Entry 6N9U (electron microscopy, 3.70 A resolution); this record covers chains E and T of the 5 polymer chains in the assembly.

== Chain E ==
Protein: DNA primase/helicase
Organism: Enterobacteria phage T7
Notes: EC 2.7.7.-, 3.6.4.12
Reference sequence: P03692 (PRIM_BPT7); residue numbers follow UniProt; this construct covers 1-566
Chain sequence (566 residues; numbered 1 to 566; the number before each row is that of its first residue):
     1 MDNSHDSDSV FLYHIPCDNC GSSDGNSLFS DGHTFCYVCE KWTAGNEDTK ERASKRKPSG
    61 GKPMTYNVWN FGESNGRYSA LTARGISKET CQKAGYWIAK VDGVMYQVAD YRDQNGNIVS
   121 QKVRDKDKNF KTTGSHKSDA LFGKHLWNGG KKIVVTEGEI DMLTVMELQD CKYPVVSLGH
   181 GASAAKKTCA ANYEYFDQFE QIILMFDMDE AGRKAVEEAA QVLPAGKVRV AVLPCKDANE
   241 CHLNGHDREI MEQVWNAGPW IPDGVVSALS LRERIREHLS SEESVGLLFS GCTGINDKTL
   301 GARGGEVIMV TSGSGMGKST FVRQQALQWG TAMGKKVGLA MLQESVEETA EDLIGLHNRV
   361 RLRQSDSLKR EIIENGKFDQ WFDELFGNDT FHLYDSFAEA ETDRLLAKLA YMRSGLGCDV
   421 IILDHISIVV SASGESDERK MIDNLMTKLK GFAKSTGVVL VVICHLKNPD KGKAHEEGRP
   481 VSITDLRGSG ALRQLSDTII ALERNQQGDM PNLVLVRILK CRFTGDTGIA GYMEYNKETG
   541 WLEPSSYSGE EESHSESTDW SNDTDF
Disordered / not traced: 1-9, 45-63, 209-218, 261-566
Construct notes: engineered mutation Gln343 (Glu in P03692)
Ion coordination: Zn2+: Cys17, Cys20, Cys36, Cys39
Swiss-Prot annotation at these positions:
  - zinc finger: Cys17 to Cys39 (C4-like)
  - region: Glu550 to Phe566 (Binding to viral DNA polymerase)
  - binding site (Zn(2+)): Cys17, Cys20, Cys36, Cys39
  - binding site (Mg(2+)): Glu157, Asp207, Asp237
  - binding site (ATP): Ser312 to Ser319
  - site (dTTP/dATP binding): Arg361, His465, Arg504, Arg522, Tyr535
Reported in the primary citation:
  - binding site for the 6-nt RNA strand: His14, Tyr37
  - binding site for the 44-nt DNA strand (chain T): His33
  - specificity-determining residues: His33 (citing earlier work)
  - mutagenesis - E343Q: abolished catalytic activity (citing earlier work)

== Chain T ==
Molecule: 44-nt DNA strand
Sequence (44 nucleotides; each row starts with the number of its first residue):
  1999 TTTTTAGCTG GTCATTTTTT TTTTTTTTTT TTTTTTTTTT TTTT
Disordered / not traced: 1999-2001, 2014-2042

== Interface between chain E and chain T ==
Contacting residue pairs (8; chain E residue first):
  His14(E) with DT2010(T), base contact
  Phe29(E) with DC2011(T), base contact
  Phe35(E) with DC2011(T), base contact; DA2012(T), sugar contact
  Tyr37(E) with DT2010(T), base contact; DC2011(T), sugar contact
  Trp42(E) with DA2012(T), base contact; DT2013(T), sugar contact
Other interface residues (no listed pair), chain E (8 interface residues in all): Phe11, His33, Lys172

== Summary ==
Chain E and chain T form an interface of 8 and 4 residues respectively. From UniProt: 4 Zn2+-binding residues,
3 Mg2+-binding residues and 8 ATP-binding residues on chain E. The paper reports a binding site for the 6-nt
RNA strand at His14(E) and Tyr37(E); E343Q of chain E abolishes catalytic activity.
Here chain E is DNA primase/helicase (Enterobacteria phage T7) and chain T is a 44-nt DNA strand. Entry 6N9U
(Structure of bacteriophage T7 lagging-strand DNA polymerase (D5A/E7A) interacting with primase domains of two
gp4 subunits ...) was determined by electron microscopy, deposited together with 6N7I, 6N7N, 6N7S, 6N7T, 6N7V,
6N7W and 3 further entries.
